PDB entry 7JG8 | electron microscopy, 3.30 A resolution | chains A and D of the 20 polymer chains in the assembly

[Chain A]
Molecule: ATP synthase subunit alpha
Organism: Mycolicibacterium smegmatis
Notes: EC 7.1.2.2
UniProtKB: A0A0D6IV93 (A0A0D6IV93_MYCSM); residue numbers follow UniProt; this construct covers 1-548
Sequence (548 residues; each row starts with the number of its first residue):
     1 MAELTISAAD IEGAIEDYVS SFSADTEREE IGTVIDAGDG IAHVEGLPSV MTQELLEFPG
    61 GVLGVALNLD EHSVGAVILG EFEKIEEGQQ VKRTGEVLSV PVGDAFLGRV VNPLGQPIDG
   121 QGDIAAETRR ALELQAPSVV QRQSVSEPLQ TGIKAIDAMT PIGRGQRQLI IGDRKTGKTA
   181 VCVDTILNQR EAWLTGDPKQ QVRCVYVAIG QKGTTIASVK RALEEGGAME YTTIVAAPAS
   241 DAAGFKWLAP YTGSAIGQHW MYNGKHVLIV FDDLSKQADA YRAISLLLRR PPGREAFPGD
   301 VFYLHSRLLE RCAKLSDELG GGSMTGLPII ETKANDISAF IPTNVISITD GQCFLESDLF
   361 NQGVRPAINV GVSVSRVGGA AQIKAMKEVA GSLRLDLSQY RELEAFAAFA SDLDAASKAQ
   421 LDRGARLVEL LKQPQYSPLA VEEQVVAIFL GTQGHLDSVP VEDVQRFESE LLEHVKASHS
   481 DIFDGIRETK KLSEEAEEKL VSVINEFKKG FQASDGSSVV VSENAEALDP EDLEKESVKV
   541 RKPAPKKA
Not modelled in the structure: 1-6, 516-532, 547-548

[Chain D]
Molecule: ATP synthase subunit beta
Organism: Mycolicibacterium smegmatis
Notes: EC 7.1.2.2
UniProtKB: A0A0D6IU77 (A0A0D6IU77_MYCSM); residues 1-475 here = UniProt positions 1-475
Sequence (475 residues; each row starts with the number of its first residue):
     1 MTATAEKTAG RVVRITGPVV DVEFPRGSVP ELFNALHAEI TFGALAKTLT LEVAQHLGDS
    61 LVRCISMQPT DGLVRGVEVT DTGASISVPV GDGVKGHVFN ALGDCLDDPG YGKDFEHWSI
   121 HRKPPAFSDL EPRTEMLETG LKVVDLLTPY VRGGKIALFG GAGVGKTVLI QEMINRIARN
   181 FGGTSVFAGV GERTREGNDL WVELADANVL KDTALVFGQM DEPPGTRMRV ALSALTMAEF
   241 FRDEQGQDVL LFIDNIFRFT QAGSEVSTLL GRMPSAVGYQ PTLADEMGEL QERITSTRGR
   301 SITSMQAVYV PADDYTDPAP ATTFAHLDAT TELSRAVFSK GIFPAVDPLA SSSTILDPAI
   361 VGDEHYRVAQ EVIRILQRYK DLQDIIAILG IDELSEEDKQ LVNRARRIER FLSQNMMAAE
   421 QFTGQPGSTV PLKETIEAFD KLTKGEFDHL PEQAFFLIGG LDDLAKKAES LGAKL
Not modelled in the structure: 1-7, 472-475

[Chain A / chain D interface]
Contacting residue pairs (18; chain A residue first):
  Pro48(A) - Arg75(D)
  Met51(A) - Leu73(D)
  Thr52(A) - Asp71(D)
  Thr52(A) - Gly72(D)  hydrogen bond (backbone-backbone)
  Thr52(A) - Leu73(D)  hydrogen bond (backbone-backbone)
  Asn68(A) - Ile15(D)
  Leu69(A) - Arg14(D)
  Leu69(A) - Ile15(D)  hydrogen bond (backbone-backbone)
  Asp70(A) - Val13(D)
  Glu71(A) - Val13(D)
  Ser338(A) - Ala312(D)
  Gly371(A) - Phe338(D)
  Gly371(A) - Ser339(D)
  Gly378(A) - Gln421(D)
  Gly379(A) - Gln421(D)  hydrogen bond (backbone-backbone)
  Gly391(A) - Phe422(D)
  Gly391(A) - Thr423(D)
  Gly391(A) - Gly424(D)
Other interface residues (no listed pair), chain A (23 interface residues in all): Val50, Leu67, Val139, Arg294, Gly299, Ser306, Arg307, Ile346, Val372, Ser398, Gln399
Other interface residues (no listed pair), chain D (23 interface residues in all): Gly17, Val74, Gly163, Asn198, Met220, Glu265, Val277, Gly278, Lys340

[Summary]
The chain A/chain D interface involves 23 residues from each chain, with 4 hydrogen bonds. Main-chain hydrogen
bonds include Thr52(A)-Gly72(D), Thr52(A)-Leu73(D) and Leu69(A)-Ile15(D).
Chain A is ATP synthase subunit alpha and chain D is ATP synthase subunit beta, both from Mycolicibacterium
smegmatis; the structure, Cryo-EM structure of bedaquiline-saturated Mycobacterium smegmatis ATP synthase
rotational state 1 (backbone model), was determined by electron microscopy together with 7JG5, 7JG6, 7JG7,
7JG9, 7JGA, 7JGB and 7JGC from the same study.
